5L55 - chains V and W of the 28 polymer chains in the assembly; structure by X-ray diffraction, 2.90 A resolution.

# Chain V
Protein: Proteasome subunit beta type-2
Source organism: Saccharomyces cerevisiae S288c
Notes: EC 3.4.25.1
UniProt: P25043 (PSB2_YEAST); residues 1-232 here correspond to UniProt positions 30-261 (UniProt number = residue number + 29)
Chain sequence (232 residues; row label = number of the first residue in the row):
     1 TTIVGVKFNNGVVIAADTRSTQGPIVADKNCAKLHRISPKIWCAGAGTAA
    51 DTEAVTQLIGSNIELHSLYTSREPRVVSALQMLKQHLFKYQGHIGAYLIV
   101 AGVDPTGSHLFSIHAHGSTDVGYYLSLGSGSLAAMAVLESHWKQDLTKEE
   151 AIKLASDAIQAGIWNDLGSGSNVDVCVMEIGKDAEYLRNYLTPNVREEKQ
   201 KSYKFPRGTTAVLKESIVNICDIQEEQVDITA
Disordered / not traced: 223-232
Bound ions: Mg2+: Ile-163, Asp-166 (shared with 1 residue of chain L)

# Chain W
Protein: Proteasome subunit beta type-3
Source organism: Saccharomyces cerevisiae S288c
Notes: EC 3.4.25.1
UniProt: P25451 (PSB3_YEAST); residues 0-204 here correspond to UniProt positions 1-205 (UniProt number = residue number + 1)
Chain sequence (205 residues; numbered 0 to 204; the number before each row is that of its first residue; numbering starts at 0):
     0 MSDPSSINGGIVVAMTGKDCVAIACDLRLGSQSLGVSNKFEKIFHYGHVF
    50 LGITGLATDVTTLNEMFRYKTNLYKLKEERAIEPETFTQLVSSSLYERRF
   100 GPYFVGPVVAGINSKSGKPFIAGFDLIGCIDEAKDFIVSGTASDQLFGMC
   150 ESLYEPNLEPEDLFETISQALLNAADRDALSGWGAVVYIIKKDEVVKRYL
   200 KMRQD
Disordered / not traced: 0
Bound ions: Mg2+: Asp-204 (shared with 3 residues of chain K)

# How chain V and chain W interact
Pairs across the interface (59):
  Gln-22(V) / Phe-146(W)
  Ile-25(V) / Asp-143(W)
  Ile-25(V) / Phe-146(W)  hydrophobic
  Ala-27(V) / Phe-146(W)  hydrophobic
  Asp-28(V) / Asp-130(W)
  Asp-28(V) / Glu-131(W)
  Lys-29(V) / Glu-150(W)  salt bridge
  Ala-49(V) / Cys-128(W)  hydrophobic
  Ala-50(V) / Tyr-95(W)
  Ala-50(V) / Ile-126(W)  hydrophobic
  Ala-50(V) / Cys-128(W)  hydrophobic
  Asp-51(V) / Tyr-95(W)  hydrogen bond
  Asp-51(V) / Arg-98(W)  salt bridge
  Ala-54(V) / Tyr-95(W)
  Tyr-90(V) / Phe-99(W)  hydrophobic
  His-93(V) / Arg-98(W)  hydrogen bond (backbone-side chain)
  His-93(V) / Phe-99(W)
  Arg-196(V) / Glu-150(W)  salt bridge
  Lys-199(V) / Glu-150(W)
  Lys-199(V) / Ser-151(W)
  Lys-199(V) / Tyr-153(W)  hydrogen bond (side chain-backbone)
  Ser-202(V) / Glu-154(W)  hydrogen bond
  Tyr-203(V) / Ser-151(W)
  Tyr-203(V) / Leu-152(W)  hydrophobic
  Tyr-203(V) / Glu-154(W)
  Lys-204(V) / Glu-154(W)  hydrogen bond (backbone-side chain)
  Lys-204(V) / Asp-161(W)
  Phe-205(V) / Leu-152(W)  hydrophobic
  Phe-205(V) / Gln-168(W)
  Arg-207(V) / Glu-160(W)
  Arg-207(V) / Asp-161(W)  salt bridge
  Gly-208(V) / Glu-164(W)  hydrogen bond (backbone-side chain)
  Thr-209(V) / Glu-164(W)
  Thr-210(V) / Glu-164(W)  hydrogen bond
  Thr-210(V) / Ser-167(W)
  Thr-210(V) / Gln-168(W)  hydrogen bond
  Ala-211(V) / Leu-199(W)
  Ala-211(V) / Lys-200(W)  hydrogen bond (backbone-backbone)
  Val-212(V) / Phe-163(W)  hydrophobic
  Val-212(V) / Tyr-198(W)
  Leu-213(V) / Tyr-198(W)  hydrogen bond (backbone-backbone)
  Leu-213(V) / Leu-199(W)
  Leu-213(V) / Lys-200(W)
  Lys-214(V) / Lys-196(W)
  Lys-214(V) / Arg-197(W)
  Lys-214(V) / Tyr-198(W)  hydrogen bond (backbone-backbone)
  Glu-215(V) / Lys-196(W)
  Glu-215(V) / Arg-197(W)  salt bridge
  Ser-216(V) / Val-194(W)
  Ser-216(V) / Val-195(W)
  Ser-216(V) / Lys-196(W)  hydrogen bond (backbone-backbone)
  Ile-217(V) / Glu-193(W)
  Ile-217(V) / Val-194(W)
  Val-218(V) / Val-194(W)  hydrogen bond (backbone-backbone)
  Val-218(V) / Lys-196(W)
  Asn-219(V) / His-44(W)
  Ile-220(V) / Gly-46(W)
  Ile-220(V) / Val-194(W)  hydrophobic
  Asp-222(V) / Lys-74(W)  salt bridge
Interface residues without a listed pair, chain V (35 interface residues in all): Val-26, Ile-94, Pro-206
Interface residues without a listed pair, chain W (37 interface residues in all): His-47, Phe-49, Glu-158, Thr-165, Leu-171, Tyr-187

# Summary
Chain V and chain W form an interface of 35 and 37 residues respectively; the contacts include 13 hydrogen
bonds and 6 salt bridges. Polar contacts include Lys-29(V)/Glu-150(W), Asp-51(V)/Arg-98(W) and
Arg-196(V)/Glu-150(W). The Mg2+ site is built by Ile-163(V) and Asp-166(V).
Here chain V is Proteasome subunit beta type-2 and chain W is Proteasome subunit beta type-3, both from
Saccharomyces cerevisiae S288c. Entry 5L55 (Yeast 20S proteasome in complex with epoxyketone inhibitor 18) was
determined by X-ray diffraction (same publication as 5L52, 5L54, 5L5A, 5L5B, 5L5D, 5L5E and 30 further
entries).
